PDB entry 6KK5 | X-ray diffraction, 2.03 A resolution | chains A and B

# Chain A
Molecule: Serine protease subunit NS2B
From: Zika virus
Notes: EC 3.4.21.91, 3.6.1.15, 3.6.4.13, 2.1.1.56, 2.1.1.57, 2.7.7.48
Reference sequence: Q32ZE1 (POLG_ZIKV); residues 46-96 here correspond to UniProt positions 1414-1464 (UniProt number = residue number + 1368)
Amino-acid sequence (53 residues; row label = number of the first residue in the row):
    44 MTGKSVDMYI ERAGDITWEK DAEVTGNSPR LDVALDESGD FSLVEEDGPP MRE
Unresolved in the structure: 44-49, 88-96
Construct notes: initiating methionine (44); expression tag (45)
Ligand contacts: DE6 (1-[(5S,8R,15S,18S)-15,18-bis(4-azanylbutyl)-5-methyl-4,7,14,17,20-pentakis(oxidanylidene)-3,6,13,16,19-pentazabicyclo[20.3.1]hexacosa-1(25),22(26),23-trien-8-yl]guanidine): Gly-82, Asp-83, Phe-84, Ser-85

# Chain B
Molecule: NS3 protease
From: Zika virus (strain Mr 766)
Reference sequence: A0A142IX72 (A0A142IX72_ZIKV); residues 1-177 here correspond to UniProt positions 1497-1673 (UniProt number = residue number + 1496)
Amino-acid sequence (178 residues; numbered 0 to 177; the number before each row is that of its first residue; numbering starts at 0):
     0 GSGALWDVPA PKEVKKGETT DGVYRVMTRR LLGSTQVGVG VMQEGVFHTM WHVTKGAALR
    60 SGEGRLDPYW GDVKQDLVSY CGPWKLDAAW DGLSEVQLLA VPPGERAKNI QTLPGIFKTK
   120 DGDIGAVALD YPAGTSGSPI LDKCGRVIGL YGNGVVIKNG SYVSAITQGK REEETPVE
Unresolved in the structure: 0-16, 170-177
Construct notes: expression tag (0)
Disulfides: Cys-143 forms a disulfide with the same residue of a neighbouring copy of this chain
Ligand contacts: DE6 (1-[(5S,8R,15S,18S)-15,18-bis(4-azanylbutyl)-5-methyl-4,7,14,17,20-pentakis(oxidanylidene)-3,6,13,16,19-pentazabicyclo[20.3.1]hexacosa-1(25),22(26),23-trien-8-yl]guanidine): His-51, Asp-75, Asp-129, Tyr-130, Pro-131, Ala-132, Ser-135, Tyr-150, Gly-151, Asn-152, Gly-153, Val-154, Val-155, Gly-159, Ser-160, Tyr-161
Reported in the primary citation:
  - binding site for DE6: Asp-129, Gly-159
  - catalytic residues: His-51, Asp-75, Ser-135 (citing earlier work)

# Interface between chain A and chain B
Pairs across the interface (94):
  Asp-50(A) with Thr-27(B); Arg-28(B)
  Met-51(A) with Met-26(B); Val-36(B), hydrophobic; Val-52(B); Thr-53(B); Leu-58(B), hydrophobic; Arg-59(B), hydrogen bond (backbone-backbone)
  Tyr-52(A) with Arg-24(B); Val-25(B); Met-26(B), hydrogen bond (backbone-backbone); Arg-28(B), hydrogen bond; Ser-33(B); Arg-59(B)
  Ile-53(A) with Tyr-23(B), hydrophobic; Arg-24(B); Met-41(B), hydrophobic; Phe-46(B), hydrophobic; Arg-59(B), hydrogen bond (backbone-backbone); Ser-60(B); Leu-65(B), hydrophobic
  Glu-54(A) with Tyr-23(B); Arg-24(B), hydrogen bond (backbone-backbone); Met-26(B)
  Arg-55(A) with Asp-20(B), hydrogen bond (side chain-backbone); Val-22(B); Tyr-23(B)
  Ala-56(A) with Val-22(B), hydrogen bond (backbone-backbone); Val-100(B), hydrophobic; Ala-106(B)
  Gly-57(A) with Gly-21(B); Val-22(B), hydrogen bond (backbone-backbone)
  Asp-58(A) with Leu-98(B)
  Ile-59(A) with Gly-21(B); Val-22(B), hydrophobic; Leu-98(B), hydrophobic; Pro-138(B), hydrophobic; Leu-140(B), hydrophobic; Gly-144(B); Val-146(B), hydrophobic
  Thr-60(A) with Asn-108(B), hydrogen bond (backbone-side chain); Leu-140(B)
  Trp-61(A) with Glu-94(B); Val-95(B); Gln-96(B); Gln-110(B); Leu-140(B); Asp-141(B); Lys-142(B)
  Glu-62(A) with Gln-96(B), hydrogen bond (backbone-side chain); Asn-108(B)
  Ala-65(A) with Gln-96(B); Asn-108(B)
  Glu-66(A) with Lys-107(B), salt bridge; Ile-109(B); Gln-110(B), hydrogen bond (backbone-backbone)
  Val-67(A) with Glu-94(B); Gln-110(B)
  Thr-68(A) with Ile-109(B); Gln-110(B), hydrogen bond (backbone-backbone); Thr-111(B), hydrogen bond (backbone-side chain); Leu-128(B)
  Gly-69(A) with Thr-111(B); Ala-127(B)
  Asn-70(A) with Leu-112(B); Ala-127(B)
  Ser-71(A) with Leu-112(B), hydrogen bond (side chain-backbone); Pro-113(B); Gly-114(B)
  Pro-72(A) with Gly-114(B); Ile-115(B), hydrogen bond (backbone-backbone)
  Arg-73(A) with Ile-115(B); Lys-117(B)
  Leu-74(A) with Ile-115(B), hydrogen bond (backbone-backbone); Phe-116(B); Lys-117(B), hydrogen bond (backbone-backbone); Ile-156(B), hydrophobic
  Asp-75(A) with Lys-117(B)
  Val-76(A) with Phe-116(B), hydrophobic; Lys-117(B), hydrogen bond (backbone-backbone); Thr-118(B)
  Leu-78(A) with Lys-73(B)
  Asp-79(A) with Lys-73(B)
  Glu-80(A) with Lys-73(B)
  Ser-81(A) with Val-72(B)
  Gly-82(A) with Val-72(B); Lys-73(B); Asn-152(B), hydrogen bond (backbone-side chain)
  Phe-84(A) with Phe-116(B), hydrophobic; Asn-152(B); Gly-153(B); Val-154(B), hydrophobic; Ala-164(B), hydrophobic
  Leu-86(A) with Val-155(B)
Interface residues without a listed pair, chain A (33 interface residues in all): Ser-85
Interface residues without a listed pair, chain B (57 interface residues in all): Thr-19, Ala-57, Ile-123, Val-162

# Overview
The interface between chain A and chain B involves 33 residues on one side and 57 on the other; the contacts
include 19 hydrogen bonds and 1 salt bridge. Among the polar pairs are Glu-66(A)/Lys-107(B),
Tyr-52(A)/Arg-28(B) and Arg-55(A)/Asp-20(B). The paper reports catalytic residues His-51(B), Asp-75(B) and
Ser-135(B); a binding site for DE6 at Asp-129(B) and Gly-159(B).
Chain A is Serine protease subunit NS2B (Zika virus) and chain B is NS3 protease (Zika virus (strain Mr 766));
the structure, Crystal structure of Zika NS2B-NS3 protease with compound 15, was determined by X-ray
diffraction, deposited together with 6KK2, 6KK3, 6KK4, 6KK6 and 6KPQ.
